1ISV - chains A and B; structure by X-ray diffraction, 2.10 A resolution.

# Chain A
Molecule: endo-1,4-beta-D-xylanase
Organism: Streptomyces olivaceoviridis
Notes: EC 3.2.1.8
UniProtKB: Q7SI98 (Q7SI98_STROI); numbering as in UniProt (aligned over 1-436)
Sequence (436 residues; each row starts with the number of its first residue):
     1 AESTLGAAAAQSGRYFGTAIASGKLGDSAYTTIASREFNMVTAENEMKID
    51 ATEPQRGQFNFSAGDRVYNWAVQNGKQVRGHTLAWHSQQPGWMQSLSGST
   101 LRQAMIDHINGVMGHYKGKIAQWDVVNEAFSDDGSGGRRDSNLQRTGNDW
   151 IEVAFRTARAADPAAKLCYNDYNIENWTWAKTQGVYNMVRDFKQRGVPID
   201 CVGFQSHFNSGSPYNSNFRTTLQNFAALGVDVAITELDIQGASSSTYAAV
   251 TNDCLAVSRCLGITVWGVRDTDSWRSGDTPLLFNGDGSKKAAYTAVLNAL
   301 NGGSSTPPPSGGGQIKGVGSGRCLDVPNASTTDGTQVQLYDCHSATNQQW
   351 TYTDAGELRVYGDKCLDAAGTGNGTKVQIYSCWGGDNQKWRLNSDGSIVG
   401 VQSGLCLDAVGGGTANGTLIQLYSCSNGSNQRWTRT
Cystine bridges: C168-C201, C254-C260, C323-C342, C365-C382, C406-C425
Residues lining bound ligands:
  - beta-D-xylopyranose (XYP), molecule 1: D132, G134, T178, W179, A180
  - beta-D-xylopyranose (XYP), molecule 2: D325, V326, P327, N328, A329, Q338, Y340, H343, N347, Q348
  - beta-D-xylopyranose (XYP), molecule 3: D408, A409, V410, G411, G412, Q421, Y423, N430, Q431

# Chain B
Molecule: endo-1,4-beta-D-xylanase
Organism: Streptomyces olivaceoviridis
Notes: EC 3.2.1.8
UniProtKB: Q7SI98 (Q7SI98_STROI); residues 501-936 here correspond to UniProt positions 1-436 (UniProt number = residue number - 500)
Sequence (436 residues; numbered 501 to 936; the number before each row is that of its first residue):
   501 AESTLGAAAAQSGRYFGTAIASGKLGDSAYTTIASREFNMVTAENEMKID
   551 ATEPQRGQFNFSAGDRVYNWAVQNGKQVRGHTLAWHSQQPGWMQSLSGST
   601 LRQAMIDHINGVMGHYKGKIAQWDVVNEAFSDDGSGGRRDSNLQRTGNDW
   651 IEVAFRTARAADPAAKLCYNDYNIENWTWAKTQGVYNMVRDFKQRGVPID
   701 CVGFQSHFNSGSPYNSNFRTTLQNFAALGVDVAITELDIQGASSSTYAAV
   751 TNDCLAVSRCLGITVWGVRDTDSWRSGDTPLLFNGDGSKKAAYTAVLNAL
   801 NGGSSTPPPSGGGQIKGVGSGRCLDVPNASTTDGTQVQLYDCHSATNQQW
   851 TYTDAGELRVYGDKCLDAAGTGNGTKVQIYSCWGGDNQKWRLNSDGSIVG
   901 VQSGLCLDAVGGGTANGTLIQLYSCSNGSNQRWTRT
Cystine bridges: C668-C701, C754-C760, C823-C842, C865-C882, C906-C925
Residues lining bound ligands:
  - beta-D-xylopyranose (XYP), molecule 1: E544, N545, K548, W585, Q588, E736, W766, W774
  - beta-D-xylopyranose (XYP), molecule 2: D825, V826, P827, N828, A829, Q838, Y840, H843, N847, Q848
  - beta-D-xylopyranose (XYP), molecule 3: D908, A909, V910, G911, G912, Q921, Y923, N930, Q931

# How chain A and chain B interact
Residue-residue contacts (40; chain A residue first):
  F208(A) with Y880(B)
  N209(A) with Y880(B)
  S210(A) with D867(B), hydrogen bond; A868(B), hydrogen bond (side chain-backbone); A869(B); Q878(B), hydrogen bond (backbone-side chain); Y880(B); N887(B)
  P213(A) with D833(B); G834(B); Y880(B), hydrophobic
  N215(A) with T832(B)
  Q240(A) with Y880(B); W883(B)
  G241(A) with W883(B)
  T246(A) with S881(B)
  G277(A) with W883(B)
  D278(A) with W883(B)
  D333(A) with P713(B)
  T353(A) with D863(B)
  D354(A) with D863(B), hydrogen bond (backbone-side chain); S881(B)
  E357(A) with R859(B), salt bridge
  R359(A) with E857(B), salt bridge; R859(B)
  D363(A) with T853(B); D854(B), hydrogen bond (side chain-backbone)
  D367(A) with S710(B), hydrogen bond
  A368(A) with S710(B)
  A369(A) with S710(B)
  Q378(A) with S710(B), hydrogen bond (side chain-backbone)
  Y380(A) with N709(B); S710(B); Q740(B), hydrogen bond (side chain-backbone)
  W383(A) with Q740(B); G741(B); G777(B); D778(B); T779(B)
  N387(A) with S710(B)
Also at the interface, not in a pair above, chain A (32 interface residues in all): Y214, I239, S243, T279, T332, G334, A355, S381, C382
Also at the interface, not in a pair above, chain B (32 interface residues in all): F708, G711, N715, I739, S743, T746, A855, C882

# Summary
Chain A and chain B each contribute 32 residues to their interface; the contacts include 8 hydrogen bonds and
2 salt bridges. Polar pairs include E357(A)-R859(B), R359(A)-E857(B) and S210(A)-D867(B). Chain A binds 3
copies of beta-D-xylopyranose. Chain B binds 3 copies of beta-D-xylopyranose.
Chain A and chain B are both endo-1,4-beta-D-xylanase (Streptomyces olivaceoviridis); the structure, Crystal
structure of xylanase from Streptomyces olivaceoviridis E-86 complexed with xylose, was determined by X-ray
diffraction (same publication as 1ISW, 1ISX, 1ISY, 1ISZ and 1IT0).
